Entry 8WU8 (X-ray diffraction, 2.81 A resolution); this record covers chains A and D of the 4 polymer chains in the assembly.

== Chain A ==
Molecule: Cell cycle checkpoint control protein RAD9A
From: Homo sapiens
Notes: EC 3.1.11.2
Reference sequence: Q99638 (RAD9A_HUMAN); numbering as in UniProt (aligned over 1-270)
Amino-acid sequence (270 residues; numbered 1 to 270; the number before each row is that of its first residue):
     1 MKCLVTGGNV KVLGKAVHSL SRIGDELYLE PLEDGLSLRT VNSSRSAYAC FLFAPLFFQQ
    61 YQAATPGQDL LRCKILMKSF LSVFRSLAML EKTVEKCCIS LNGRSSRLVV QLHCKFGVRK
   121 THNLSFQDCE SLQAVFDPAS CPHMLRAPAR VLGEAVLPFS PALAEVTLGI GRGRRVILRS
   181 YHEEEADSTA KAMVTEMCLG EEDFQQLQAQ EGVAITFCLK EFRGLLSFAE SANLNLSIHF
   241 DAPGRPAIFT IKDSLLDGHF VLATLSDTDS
Unresolved in the structure: 67-69, 102-104, 185-189, 268-270
Swiss-Prot annotation at these positions:
  - modified residue: Tyr-28 (Phosphotyrosine)
  - mutagenesis: Tyr-28 (Y28F: Abolishes phosphorylation by ABL1)
Reported in the primary citation:
  - mutagenesis - V135A: decreased binding to GST-fused RAD9 C-tail
  - mutagenesis - L132A/V135A/F136A: abolished binding to GST-fused RAD9 C-tail
  - mutagenesis - L132A/V135A/F136A: abolished binding to p21CT

== Chain D ==
Molecule: RAD9, HUS1, RAD1-interacting nuclear orphan protein 1
From: Homo sapiens
Reference sequence: Q9BSD3 (RHNO1_HUMAN); residues 88-99 here = UniProt positions 88-99
Amino-acid sequence (12 residues; numbered 88 to 99; the number before each row is that of its first residue):
    88 TSKFPHLTFE SP
Unresolved in the structure: 99

== How chain A and chain D interact ==
Residue-residue contacts - 27 pairs, chain A then chain D:
  Val-41(A) / Phe-96(D)  hydrophobic
  Ser-44(A) / His-93(D)
  Arg-45(A) / His-93(D)
  Arg-45(A) / Leu-94(D)  hydrogen bond (backbone-backbone)
  Arg-45(A) / Phe-96(D)
  Ser-46(A) / Phe-91(D)
  Ser-46(A) / Leu-94(D)
  Ala-47(A) / Leu-94(D)
  Tyr-48(A) / Leu-94(D)
  Tyr-48(A) / Phe-96(D)  hydrophobic
  Glu-130(A) / Ser-98(D)
  Gln-133(A) / Phe-96(D)
  Gln-133(A) / Glu-97(D)  hydrogen bond (backbone-backbone)
  Ala-134(A) / Thr-95(D)
  Ala-134(A) / Phe-96(D)  hydrophobic
  Val-135(A) / Thr-95(D)  hydrogen bond (backbone-backbone)
  Glu-165(A) / Thr-88(D)
  Glu-165(A) / Phe-91(D)
  Glu-183(A) / Thr-88(D)
  Gly-244(A) / Pro-92(D)
  Pro-246(A) / Leu-94(D)  hydrophobic
  Val-261(A) / Leu-94(D)
  Ala-263(A) / Phe-91(D)
  Ala-263(A) / Pro-92(D)
  Thr-264(A) / Pro-92(D)
  Leu-265(A) / Thr-88(D)
  Leu-265(A) / Phe-91(D)  hydrophobic
Also at the interface, not in a pair above, chain A (25 interface residues in all): Leu-132, Tyr-181, Thr-216, Phe-217, Cys-218, Leu-262, Ser-266
Also at the interface, not in a pair above, chain D (10 interface residues in all): Lys-90
The authors on this interface:
  - pairs named by the authors: Arg-45(A)/Leu-94(D) (backbone contact), Leu-132(A)/Phe-96(D), Gln-133(A)/Glu-97(D) (backbone contact), Val-135(A)/Thr-95(D) (backbone contact)
  - interface residues, chain A: Leu-132(A), Val-135(A)
  - interface residues, chain D: Phe-91(D), Pro-92(D), Leu-94(D), Phe-96(D)

== Summary ==
25 residues of chain A face 10 of chain D across their interface, with 3 hydrogen bonds. Backbone hydrogen
bonds pair Arg-45(A)/Leu-94(D), Gln-133(A)/Glu-97(D) and Val-135(A)/Thr-95(D). The authors report backbone
contacts between Arg-45(A) and Leu-94(D), Gln-133(A) and Glu-97(D) and Val-135(A) and Thr-95(D); a contact
between Leu-132(A) and Phe-96(D). From the paper: V135A of chain A reduces binding to GST-fused RAD9 C-tail;
interface residues Leu-132(A), Val-135(A) and Phe-91(D) among others.
Chain A is Cell cycle checkpoint control protein RAD9A and chain D is RAD9, HUS1, RAD1-interacting nuclear
orphan protein 1, both from Homo sapiens; the structure, Crystal structure of the human
RAD9-RAD1(F64A/M256A/F266A)-HUS1-RHINO(88-99) complex, was determined by X-ray diffraction.
